PDB entry 3OQG | X-ray diffraction, 1.75 A resolution | chains B and C of the 4 polymer chains in the assembly

== Chain B ==
Name: Hpy188I
Organism: Helicobacter pylori
UniProt: Q9KJ88 (Q9KJ88_HELPY); residues 1-170 here = UniProt positions 1-170
Amino-acid sequence (180 residues; each row starts with the number of its first residue; numbers below 1 keep their minus sign (Met-9 is residue -9)):
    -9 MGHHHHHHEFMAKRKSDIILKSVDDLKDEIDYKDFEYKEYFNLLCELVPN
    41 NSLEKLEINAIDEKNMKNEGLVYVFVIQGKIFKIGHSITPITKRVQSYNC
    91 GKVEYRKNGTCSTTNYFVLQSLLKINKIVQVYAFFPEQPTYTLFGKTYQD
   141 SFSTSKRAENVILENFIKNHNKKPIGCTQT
Not modelled in the structure: -9 to -5
Modified residues: Mse56 (selenomethionine; parent Met)
Differences from the reference sequence: expression tag (-9 to 0)
Reported in the primary citation:
  - binding site for the 9-nt DNA strand (chain C): Lys73, His76, Arg84, Ser87, Cys90, Thr100, Ser102, Gln169
  - specificity-determining residues: Ser87 (proposed by the authors, not directly observed)
  - catalytic residues: Tyr63, His76, Arg84, Glu149
  - catalytic residues: Tyr88 (proposed by the authors, not directly observed)
  - Na+ coordination: Glu149

== Chain C ==
Molecule: 9-nt DNA strand
Sequence (9 nucleotides; numbered -4 to 4; the number before each row is that of its first residue; numbers below 1 keep their minus sign (DG-4 is residue -4)):
    -4 GATCTGAAC

== How chain B and chain C interact ==
Contacting residue pairs (52; chain B residue first):
  Arg4(B) - DT-2(C)  salt bridge to the phosphate
  Arg4(B) - DC-1(C)  phosphate contact
  Lys5(B) - DC-1(C)  hydrogen bond to the phosphate
  Ser6(B) - DC-1(C)  hydrogen bond to the phosphate
  Tyr63(B) - DG1(C)  phosphate contact
  Lys73(B) - DG1(C)  salt bridge to the phosphate
  Gly75(B) - DG1(C)  phosphate contact
  His76(B) - DG1(C)  hydrogen bond to the phosphate
  Ser77(B) - DA2(C)  hydrogen bond to the phosphate
  Ile78(B) - DA2(C)  hydrogen bond to the phosphate
  Thr79(B) - DA3(C)  phosphate contact
  Arg84(B) - DG1(C)  salt bridge to the phosphate
  Arg84(B) - DA2(C)  phosphate contact
  Gln86(B) - DG-4(C)  base contact
  Gln86(B) - DA-3(C)  base contact
  Gln86(B) - DA3(C)  base contact
  Ser87(B) - DA2(C)  hydrogen bond to the base
  Tyr88(B) - DG1(C)  phosphate contact
  Cys90(B) - DA-3(C)  hydrogen bond to the base
  Cys90(B) - DT-2(C)  hydrogen bond to the base
  Cys90(B) - DA2(C)  base contact
  Cys90(B) - DA3(C)  base contact
  Lys92(B) - DG-4(C)  hydrogen bond to the phosphate
  Tyr95(B) - DG-4(C)  sugar contact
  Tyr95(B) - DA-3(C)  base contact
  Tyr95(B) - DT-2(C)  base contact
  Asn98(B) - DT-2(C)  hydrogen bond to the phosphate
  Thr100(B) - DT-2(C)  hydrogen bond to the phosphate
  Thr100(B) - DC-1(C)  hydrogen bond to the base
  Cys101(B) - DT-2(C)  base contact
  Ser102(B) - DT0(C)  base contact
  Ser102(B) - DG1(C)  hydrogen bond to the base
  Thr103(B) - DC-1(C)  hydrogen bond to the phosphate
  Thr103(B) - DT0(C)  base contact
  Thr104(B) - DC-1(C)  sugar contact
  Thr104(B) - DT0(C)  hydrogen bond to the phosphate
  Thr104(B) - DG1(C)  phosphate contact
  Asn105(B) - DG1(C)  hydrogen bond to the base
  Phe142(B) - DA3(C)  phosphate contact
  Lys146(B) - DA2(C)  phosphate contact
  Lys146(B) - DA3(C)  salt bridge to the phosphate
  Glu149(B) - DG1(C)  phosphate contact
  Cys167(B) - DT0(C)  phosphate contact
  Thr168(B) - DC-1(C)  phosphate contact
  Thr168(B) - DT0(C)  hydrogen bond to the phosphate
  Gln169(B) - DC-1(C)  hydrogen bond to the sugar
  Gln169(B) - DT0(C)  hydrogen bond to the phosphate
  Gln169(B) - DA2(C)  hydrogen bond to the base
  Gln169(B) - DA3(C)  hydrogen bond to the sugar
  Gln169(B) - DC4(C)  phosphate contact
  Thr170(B) - DA3(C)  sugar contact
  Thr170(B) - DC4(C)  hydrogen bond to the phosphate
Other interface residues (no listed pair), chain B (34 interface residues in all): Lys3, Ile74, Glu94

== Summary ==
34 residues of chain B face 9 of chain C across their interface, with 22 hydrogen bonds and 4 salt bridges.
Among the polar pairs are Ser87(B)-DA2(C), Cys90(B)-DA-3(C) and Cys90(B)-DT-2(C). The paper reports catalytic
residues Tyr63(B), His76(B) and Arg84(B) among others; a binding site for the 9-nt DNA strand (chain C) at
Lys73(B), His76(B) and Arg84(B) among others.
Here chain B is Hpy188I (Helicobacter pylori) and chain C is a 9-nt DNA strand. Entry 3OQG (Restriction
endonuclease HPY188I in complex with substrate DNA) was determined by X-ray diffraction together with 3OR3
from the same study.
